1KRR - chains B and C of the 3 polymer chains in the assembly; structure by X-ray diffraction, 2.50 A resolution.

Chain B (and C):
Molecule: Galactoside O-acetyltransferase
From: Escherichia coli
Notes: EC 2.3.1.18; chain C of this document is another copy of the same molecule, construct and numbering; everything in this record applies to it too
UniProt: P07464 (THGA_ECOLI); residues 1-203 here = UniProt positions 1-203
Chain sequence (203 residues; numbered 1 to 203; the number before each row is that of its first residue):
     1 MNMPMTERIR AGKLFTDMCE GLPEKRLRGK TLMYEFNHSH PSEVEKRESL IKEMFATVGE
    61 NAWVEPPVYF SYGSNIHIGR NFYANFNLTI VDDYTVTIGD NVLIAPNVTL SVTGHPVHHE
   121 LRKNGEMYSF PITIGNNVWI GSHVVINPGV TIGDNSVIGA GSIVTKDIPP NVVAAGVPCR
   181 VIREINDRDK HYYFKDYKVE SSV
Not modelled in the structure: 1, 202-203
Ligand contacts:
  - acetyl coenzyme A (ACO), molecule 1: Tyr83, Asn85, Leu103, Ile104, Ala105, Pro106, Trp139, Gly141, Ser142, Gly159, Ala160, Val173, Ala175, Gly176, Ile182, Arg183
  - acetyl coenzyme A (ACO), molecule 2: Ser111, Thr113, Gly114, His115, Val117, Asn147, Ile163, Thr165, Lys166, Val177, Pro178, Arg180
Swiss-Prot annotation at these positions:
  - active site: His115 (Proton donor/acceptor)
  - binding site (substrate): Asp17, Ser71, Asn85, Asp93
  - binding site (acetyl-CoA): Asn85, Ser142, Ala160, Thr165, Lys166, Arg180, Arg183
  - site: Asn85 (Transition state stabilizer)
  - mutagenesis: His115 (H115A: Results in an 1800-fold decrease in catalytic activity)
What the authors report for this chain:
  - binding site for acetyl coenzyme A: Asn85, His115, Trp139, Ser142, Ala160, Thr165
  - contacts within the chain: His115-Glu126 (hydrogen bond)
  - catalytic residues: Asn85 (proposed by the authors, not directly observed)

Chain B / chain C interface:
Residue-residue contacts (56):
  His38(B) - Tyr34(C)  hydrogen bond (backbone-side chain)
  His38(B) - His38(C)
  Ser39(B) - Tyr34(C)
  His40(B) - Tyr34(C)
  Pro41(B) - Leu27(C)
  Pro41(B) - Lys30(C)
  Pro41(B) - Thr31(C)
  Pro41(B) - Tyr34(C)
  Glu65(B) - Lys30(C)  salt bridge
  Pro67(B) - Tyr69(C)
  Phe86(B) - Met33(C)  hydrophobic
  Phe86(B) - Tyr69(C)  hydrophobic
  Phe86(B) - Phe70(C)
  Phe86(B) - Thr89(C)
  Asn87(B) - Tyr69(C)
  Leu103(B) - His115(C)
  Leu103(B) - Arg122(C)
  Pro106(B) - Thr89(C)
  Asn107(B) - Thr89(C)
  Asn107(B) - Thr109(C)  hydrogen bond
  Asn137(B) - His119(C)
  Asn137(B) - Arg122(C)  hydrogen bond (backbone-side chain)
  Trp139(B) - His115(C)
  Trp139(B) - Val117(C)  hydrophobic
  Ser142(B) - Thr109(C)
  His143(B) - Asn107(C)
  His143(B) - Thr109(C)  hydrogen bond
  His143(B) - His143(C)
  His143(B) - Val144(C)
  His143(B) - Val145(C)
  Asn155(B) - His119(C)
  Asn155(B) - Arg122(C)
  Val157(B) - Val117(C)
  Val157(B) - Arg122(C)
  Ala160(B) - Val145(C)  hydrophobic
  Ala160(B) - Ile163(C)
  Gly161(B) - Ile163(C)
  Val173(B) - Val117(C)  hydrophobic
  Ile185(B) - Val117(C)  hydrophobic
  Ile185(B) - His118(C)
  Asp189(B) - His118(C)
  Asp189(B) - Leu121(C)
  Lys190(B) - His118(C)
  Lys190(B) - Glu120(C)
  Lys190(B) - Leu121(C)
  Tyr193(B) - Gly12(C)  hydrogen bond (side chain-backbone)
  Tyr193(B) - Lys13(C)
  Tyr193(B) - Leu14(C)  hydrophobic
  Tyr193(B) - Tyr128(C)
  Phe194(B) - Tyr128(C)
  Phe194(B) - Phe130(C)  hydrophobic
  Phe194(B) - Pro148(C)
  Lys195(B) - Thr165(C)  hydrogen bond (side chain-backbone)
  Tyr197(B) - Phe130(C)
  Val199(B) - Leu121(C)  hydrophobic
  Ser201(B) - Lys13(C)
Also at the interface, not in a pair above, chain B (38 interface residues in all): Asn37, Ser42, Pro66, Asn85, Asn101, Val138, Ser156, Val177, Asn186
Also at the interface, not in a pair above, chain C (37 interface residues in all): Val91, Gly114, Pro116, Lys123, Gly125, Asn147, Lys166, Val177

Overview:
38 residues of chain B and 37 residues of chain C are in contact; the contacts include 6 hydrogen bonds and 1
salt bridge. Among the polar pairs are Glu65(B)-Lys30(C), His38(B)-Tyr34(C) and Asn107(B)-Thr109(C). From the
paper: the catalytic residue Asn85(B); a binding site for acetyl coenzyme A at Asn85(B), His115(B) and
Trp139(B) among others.
Chain B and chain C are both Galactoside O-acetyltransferase (Escherichia coli); the structure, Galactoside
Acetyltransferase in Complex with Acetyl-Coenzyme A, was determined by X-ray diffraction together with 1KQA,
1KRU and 1KRV from the same study.
